8AP7 - chains M and m of the 30 polymer chains in the assembly; structure by electron microscopy, 2.70 A resolution.

== Chain M (and m) ==
Molecule: subunit-g
Organism: Trypanosoma brucei brucei
Notes: chain m of this document is another copy of the same molecule, construct and numbering; everything in this record applies to it too
UniProtKB: C9ZJA0 (C9ZJA0_TRYB9); residues 1-144 here = UniProt positions 1-144
Sequence (144 residues; each row starts with the number of its first residue):
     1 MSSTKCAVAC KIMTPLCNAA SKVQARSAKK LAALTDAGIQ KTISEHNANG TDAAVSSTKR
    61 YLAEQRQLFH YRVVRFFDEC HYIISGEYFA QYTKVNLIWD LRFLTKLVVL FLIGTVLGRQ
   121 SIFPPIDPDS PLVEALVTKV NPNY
Not modelled in the structure: 1-15
Residues lining bound ligands: 1,2-diacyl-sn-glycero-3-phosphocholine (PC1): Leu104, Thr105, Val108

== How chain M and chain m interact ==
Contacting residue pairs - 77 pairs, chain M then chain m:
  Ala20(M) with Phe77(m), hydrophobic
  Val23(M) with Phe77(m), hydrophobic
  Gln24(M) with Phe77(m); Asp78(m), hydrogen bond
  Ser27(M) with His70(m), hydrogen bond; Val73(m); Val74(m)
  Ala28(M) with Val74(m)
  Lys30(M) with His70(m)
  Leu31(M) with Tyr71(m), hydrophobic
  Asp36(M) with Gln67(m), hydrogen bond
  Ile39(M) with Gln67(m)
  Asn47(M) with Tyr71(m)
  Gly50(M) with Arg75(m), hydrogen bond (backbone-side chain)
  Thr51(M) with Tyr71(m), hydrogen bond (backbone-side chain); Arg75(m), hydrogen bond (backbone-side chain)
  Asp52(M) with Tyr71(m); Arg75(m)
  Ala53(M) with Tyr71(m), hydrogen bond (backbone-side chain)
  Ala54(M) with Gln65(m), hydrogen bond (backbone-side chain); Tyr71(m); Arg72(m)
  Ser57(M) with Tyr61(m); Glu64(m), hydrogen bond; Gln65(m)
  Thr58(M) with Tyr61(m), hydrogen bond; Gln65(m); Arg72(m)
  Arg60(M) with Glu64(m), salt bridge
  Tyr61(M) with Ser57(m); Thr58(m), hydrogen bond; Tyr61(m), hydrophobic
  Glu64(M) with Ser57(m), hydrogen bond; Arg60(m), salt bridge
  Gln65(M) with Ala54(m), hydrogen bond (side chain-backbone); Ser57(m); Thr58(m)
  Gln67(M) with Leu34(m); Asp36(m), hydrogen bond; Ile39(m)
  His70(M) with Ser27(m), hydrogen bond; Lys30(m)
  Tyr71(M) with Leu31(m), hydrophobic; Asn47(m); Thr51(m), hydrogen bond (side chain-backbone); Asp52(m); Ala53(m), hydrogen bond (side chain-backbone); Ala54(m)
  Arg72(M) with Ala54(m); Thr58(m)
  Val73(M) with Ser27(m)
  Val74(M) with Ser27(m); Ala28(m)
  Arg75(M) with Gly50(m), hydrogen bond (side chain-backbone); Thr51(m), hydrogen bond (side chain-backbone); Asp52(m)
  Phe77(M) with Ala20(m), hydrophobic; Val23(m), hydrophobic; Gln24(m)
  Asp78(M) with Gln24(m), hydrogen bond
  Arg119(M) with Tyr144(m), hydrogen bond (backbone-side chain)
  Gln120(M) with Tyr144(m)
  Ser121(M) with Tyr144(m), hydrogen bond
  Pro125(M) with Asn143(m); Tyr144(m)
  Ile126(M) with Asn143(m), hydrogen bond (backbone-side chain)
  Leu136(M) with Pro142(m), hydrophobic; Asn143(m)
  Lys139(M) with Pro142(m)
  Pro142(M) with Leu136(m), hydrophobic; Lys139(m)
  Asn143(M) with Pro125(m); Ile126(m), hydrogen bond (side chain-backbone); Leu136(m)
  Tyr144(M) with Arg119(m), hydrogen bond (side chain-backbone); Gln120(m); Ser121(m), hydrogen bond
Also at the interface, not in a pair above, chain M (44 interface residues in all): Leu34, Ile43, His46, Leu68
Also at the interface, not in a pair above, chain m (44 interface residues in all): Ile43, His46, Leu68

== Summary ==
The chain M/chain m interface involves 44 residues from each chain, with 26 hydrogen bonds and 2 salt bridges.
Among the polar pairs are Arg60(M)-Glu64(m), Gln24(M)-Asp78(m) and Ser27(M)-His70(m). Chain M binds
1,2-diacyl-sn-glycero-3-phosphocholine.
Chain M and chain m are both subunit-g (Trypanosoma brucei brucei); the structure, membrane region of the
Trypanosoma brucei mitochondrial ATP synthase dimer, was determined by electron microscopy (same publication
as 8AP6, 8AP8, 8AP9, 8APA, 8APB, 8APC and 7 further entries).
